PDB entry 7DKJ | electron microscopy, 3.70 A resolution | chains G and H of the 9 polymer chains in the assembly

# Chain G
Name: Fv-clasp heavy chain
Source organism: Mus musculus
Amino-acid sequence (203 residues; numbered -29 to 173; the number before each row is that of its first residue; numbers below 1 keep their minus sign (Met-29 is residue -29)):
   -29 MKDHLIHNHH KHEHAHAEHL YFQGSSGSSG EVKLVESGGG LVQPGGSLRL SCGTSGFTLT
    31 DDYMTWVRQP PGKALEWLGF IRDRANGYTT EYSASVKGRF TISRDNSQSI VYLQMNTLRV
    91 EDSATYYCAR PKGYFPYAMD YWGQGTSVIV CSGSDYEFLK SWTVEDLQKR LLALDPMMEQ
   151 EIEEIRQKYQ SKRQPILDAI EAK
Disordered / not traced: -29 to 0
Disulfide bonds: Cys22-Cys98

# Chain H
Name: Fv-clasp light chain
Source organism: Mus musculus
Amino-acid sequence (189 residues; numbered -29 to 159; the number before each row is that of its first residue; numbers below 1 keep their minus sign (Met-29 is residue -29)):
   -29 MKDHLIHNHH KHEHAHAEHL YFQGSSGSSG DIQMTQSPAS LSVSVGETVT ITCRASENIY
    31 SNLAWYQQKQ GKSPQLLVYA ATNLADGVPS RFSGSGSGTQ YSLKINSLQS EDFGSYYCQH
    91 FWGTPWTFGG GTKLEIKAGS DYEFLKSWTV EDLQKRLLAL DPMMEQEIEE IRQKYQCKRQ
   151 PILDAIEAK
Disordered / not traced: -29 to 0
Disulfide bonds: Cys23-Cys88

# Chain G / chain H interface
Disulfides between the chains: Cys121(G)-Cys147(H)
Residue-residue contacts (67; chain G residue first):
  Leu11(G) - Cys147(H)  hydrophobic
  Gln13(G) - Gln150(H)
  Gln39(G) - Gln38(H)  hydrogen bond
  Gln39(G) - Tyr87(H)
  Lys43(G) - Gln40(H)
  Lys43(G) - Tyr87(H)  hydrogen bond (backbone-side chain)
  Leu45(G) - Tyr87(H)
  Leu45(G) - Phe98(H)
  Glu46(G) - Thr97(H)
  Trp47(G) - Thr94(H)
  Trp47(G) - Pro95(H)  hydrophobic
  Trp47(G) - Trp96(H)
  Trp47(G) - Phe98(H)  hydrophobic
  Phe50(G) - Trp96(H)  hydrophobic
  Tyr97(G) - Gln38(H)
  Tyr97(G) - Pro44(H)
  Pro106(G) - Phe91(H)
  Pro106(G) - Trp96(H)  hydrophobic
  Tyr107(G) - Leu33(H)
  Tyr107(G) - Ala34(H)
  Tyr107(G) - Tyr49(H)
  Tyr107(G) - Phe91(H)
  Ala108(G) - Tyr36(H)
  Ala108(G) - Leu46(H)  hydrophobic
  Ala108(G) - Tyr49(H)  hydrophobic
  Ala108(G) - Phe91(H)
  Met109(G) - Tyr36(H)  hydrogen bond (backbone-side chain)
  Met109(G) - Gln89(H)
  Met109(G) - Phe91(H)
  Met109(G) - Trp96(H)  hydrophobic
  Asp110(G) - Leu46(H)
  Trp112(G) - Pro44(H)
  Gly113(G) - Ser43(H)
  Ile119(G) - Gln143(H)
  Cys121(G) - Cys147(H)  disulfide
  Leu129(G) - Pro151(H)  hydrophobic
  Lys130(G) - Asp154(H)  salt bridge
  Lys130(G) - Ala155(H)
  Lys130(G) - Ala158(H)
  Val134(G) - Ile156(H)  hydrophobic
  Leu137(G) - Ile152(H)  hydrophobic
  Leu137(G) - Ala155(H)  hydrophobic
  Leu137(G) - Ile156(H)  hydrophobic
  Arg140(G) - Arg149(H)
  Arg140(G) - Ile152(H)
  Leu141(G) - Arg149(H)
  Leu144(G) - Arg149(H)
  Met147(G) - Tyr145(H)  hydrogen bond
  Met148(G) - Arg142(H)
  Met148(G) - Tyr145(H)  hydrophobic
  Glu151(G) - Ile141(H)
  Ile152(G) - Ile138(H)  hydrophobic
  Ile152(G) - Arg142(H)
  Ile155(G) - Ile141(H)  hydrophobic
  Arg156(G) - Ile138(H)
  Tyr159(G) - Met134(H)  hydrophobic
  Tyr159(G) - Glu137(H)
  Arg163(G) - Leu130(H)
  Arg163(G) - Met134(H)
  Pro165(G) - Asp111(H)
  Pro165(G) - Arg126(H)
  Ile166(G) - Arg126(H)
  Ile166(G) - Leu127(H)  hydrophobic
  Ile166(G) - Leu130(H)  hydrophobic
  Ala169(G) - Leu123(H)
  Ile170(G) - Leu123(H)
  Ala172(G) - Tyr112(H)
Interface residues without a listed pair, chain G (45 interface residues in all): Tyr33, Val37, Ala44, Pro101, Asp145, Lys162, Lys173
Interface residues without a listed pair, chain H (45 interface residues in all): Lys42, Ala50, Gly100, Ser110, Val120, Lys159

# Summary
Chain G and chain H each contribute 45 residues to their interface; the contacts include 1 disulfide bond, 4
hydrogen bonds and 1 salt bridge. Polar contacts include Lys130(G)-Asp154(H), Gln39(G)-Gln38(H) and
Lys43(G)-Tyr87(H).
Here chain G is Fv-clasp heavy chain and chain H is Fv-clasp light chain, both from Mus musculus. Entry 7DKJ
(Hemagglutinin Influenza A virus (A/Okuda/1957(H2N2) bound with a neutralizing antibody) was determined by
electron microscopy.
